PDB entry 3ET1 | X-ray diffraction, 2.50 A resolution | chains A and P

# Chain A
Molecule: Peroxisome proliferator-activated receptor alpha
From: Homo sapiens
Notes: fragment: ligand binding domain
UniProt: Q07869 (PPARA_HUMAN); residues 199-468 here = UniProt positions 199-468
Chain sequence (291 residues; row label = number of the first residue in the row):
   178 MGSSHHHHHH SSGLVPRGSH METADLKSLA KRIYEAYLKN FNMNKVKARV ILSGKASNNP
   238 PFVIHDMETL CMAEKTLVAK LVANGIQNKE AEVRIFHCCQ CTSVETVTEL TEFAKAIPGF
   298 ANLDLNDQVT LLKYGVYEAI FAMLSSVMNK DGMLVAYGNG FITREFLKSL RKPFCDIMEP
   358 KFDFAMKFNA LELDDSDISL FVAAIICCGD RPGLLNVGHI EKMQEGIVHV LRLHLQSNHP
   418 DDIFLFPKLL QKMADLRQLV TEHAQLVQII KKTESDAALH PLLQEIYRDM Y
Disordered / not traced: 178-198, 257-263
Construct notes: expression tag (178-198)
UniProt features mapped onto this chain:
  - binding site (indeglitazar): S280, Y314, Y464
  - site: L433 (Essential for heterodimerization with RXRA)
  - mutagenesis: D304 (D304A: Reduced heterodimerization with RXRA. Reduced DNA binding), L370 (L370R: Abolishes heterodimerization with RXRA. No DNA binding), L391 (L391R: Abolishes heterodimerization with RXRA. No DNA binding), L422 (L422R: No effect on heterodimerization with RXRA nor on DNA binding and transactivation activity), A431 (A431T: No effect on heterodimerization with RXRA nor on DNA binding), L433 (L433R: Abolishes heterodimerization with RXRA, DNA binding and transactivation activity)
Residues lining bound ligands: ET1 (3-{5-methoxy-1-[(4-methoxyphenyl)sulfonyl]-1H-indol-3-yl}propanoic acid): I272, F273, C276, Q277, T279, S280, Y314, F318, L321, M330, V332, L347, F351, I354, M355, K358, H440, V444, L460, Y464

# Chain P
Molecule: Steroid receptor coactivator 1
From: Homo sapiens
Notes: EC 2.3.1.48
UniProt: Q15788 (NCOA1_HUMAN); residue numbers follow UniProt; this construct covers 681-696
Chain sequence (16 residues; each row starts with the number of its first residue):
   681 SSLTERHKIL HRLLQE
Disordered / not traced: 681
UniProt features mapped onto this chain:
  - motif: L690 to L694 (LXXLL motif 4)
  - mutagenesis: L693 to L694 (Slightly affects interactions with steroid receptors. Abolishes interactions with steroid receptors; when associated with A-636; A-637; A-752 and A-753)

# How chain A and chain P interact
Contacting residue pairs (26):
  T288(A) - L693(P)
  K292(A) - L693(P)  hydrogen bond (side chain-backbone)
  K292(A) - L694(P)
  L302(A) - H691(P)
  L302(A) - L694(P)  hydrophobic
  L302(A) - Q695(P)
  N303(A) - S682(P)
  N303(A) - L683(P)
  N303(A) - T684(P)  hydrogen bond
  Q305(A) - L694(P)
  V306(A) - L683(P)  hydrophobic
  V306(A) - L690(P)
  T307(A) - L683(P)
  L309(A) - L690(P)  hydrophobic
  L309(A) - L694(P)  hydrophobic
  K310(A) - H687(P)  hydrogen bond
  P458(A) - I689(P)  hydrophobic
  L459(A) - I689(P)
  L459(A) - L690(P)
  E462(A) - R686(P)
  E462(A) - H687(P)  hydrogen bond (backbone-side chain)
  E462(A) - K688(P)  hydrogen bond (side chain-backbone)
  E462(A) - I689(P)  hydrogen bond (side chain-backbone)
  E462(A) - L690(P)  hydrogen bond (side chain-backbone)
  R465(A) - R686(P)
  D466(A) - R686(P)  salt bridge
Interface residues without a listed pair, chain A (16 interface residues in all): E289, F297
Interface residues without a listed pair, chain P (13 interface residues in all): E696

# Summary
The interface between chain A and chain P involves 16 residues on one side and 13 on the other, with 7
hydrogen bonds and 1 salt bridge. Among the polar pairs are D466(A)-R686(P), K292(A)-L693(P) and
N303(A)-T684(P). Ligands of chain A: compound ET1.
Chain A is Peroxisome proliferator-activated receptor alpha and chain P is Steroid receptor coactivator 1,
both from Homo sapiens; the structure, Structure of PPARalpha with
3-[5-Methoxy-1-(4-methoxy-benzenesulfonyl)-1H-indol-3-yl]-propionic acid, was determined by X-ray diffraction
(same publication as 3ET0, 3ET2 and 3ET3).
